1JGW - chains M and H of the 3 polymer chains in the assembly; structure by X-ray diffraction, 2.80 A resolution.

[Chain M]
Molecule: Photosynthetic Reaction Center M subunit
Source organism: Rhodobacter sphaeroides
UniProtKB: P02953 (RCEM_RHOSH); residues 1-307 here = UniProt positions 1-307
Sequence (307 residues; row label = number of the first residue in the row):
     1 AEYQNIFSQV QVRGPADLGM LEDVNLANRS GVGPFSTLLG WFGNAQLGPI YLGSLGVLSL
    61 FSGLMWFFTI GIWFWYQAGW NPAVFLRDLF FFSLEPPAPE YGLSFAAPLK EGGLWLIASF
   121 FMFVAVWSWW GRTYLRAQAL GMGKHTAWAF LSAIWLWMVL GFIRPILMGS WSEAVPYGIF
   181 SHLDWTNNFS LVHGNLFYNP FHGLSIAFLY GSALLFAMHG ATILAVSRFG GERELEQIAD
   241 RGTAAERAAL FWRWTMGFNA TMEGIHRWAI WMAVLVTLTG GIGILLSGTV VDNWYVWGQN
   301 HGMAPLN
Disordered / not traced: 303-307
Construct notes: engineered mutation L21 (Thr in P02953)
Ion coordination: bacteriochlorophyll a Mg site 1 near H182 (its only coordinating residue here); bacteriochlorophyll a Mg site 2 near H202 (its only coordinating residue here); Fe ion: H219, E234, H266 (shared with 2 residues of chain L)
Residues lining bound ligands:
  - bacteriochlorophyll a (BCL), molecule 1: W66, V126, A153, I154, L156, W157, L160, T186, N187, F189, S190, L196, F197, H202, S205, I206, L209, Y210, V276, T277, G280, G281, I284
  - bacteriochlorophyll a (BCL), molecule 2: F90, W157, L160, V175, I179, H182, L183, W185, T186
  - bacteriochlorophyll a (BCL), molecule 3: F197, G203, I206, A207, Y210, G211, L214
  - bacteriopheophytin a (BPH), molecule 1: L60, G63, L64, F67, A125, V126, W129, T133, T146, A149, F150, A153, A273, V274, T277
  - bacteriopheophytin a (BPH), molecule 2: Y210, A213, L214, A217, M218, W252, T255, M256
  - spheroidene (SPO): W66, F67, F68, I70, G71, F74, W75, F85, L89, W115, L116, S119, F120, M122, F123, W157, M158, L160, G161, F162, W171, V175, P176, Y177, G178, I179, H182
  - ubiquinone-10 (U10): L214, L215, M218, H219, T222, I223, A245, A248, A249, W252, M256, F258, N259, A260, T261, M262, I265, W268, M272

[Chain H]
Molecule: Photosynthetic Reaction Center H subunit
Source organism: Rhodobacter sphaeroides
UniProtKB: P11846 (RCEH_RHOSH); residues 1-260 here = UniProt positions 1-260
Sequence (260 residues; numbered 1 to 260; the number before each row is that of its first residue):
     1 MVGVTAFGNF DLASLAIYSF WIFLAGLIYY LQTENMREGY PLENEDGTPA ANQGPFPLPK
    61 PKTFILPHGR GTLTVPGPES EDRPIALART AVSEGFPHAP TGDPMKDGVG PASWVARRDL
   121 PELDGHGHNK IKPMKAAAGF HVSAGKNPIG LPVRGCDLEI AGKVVDIWVD IPEQMARFLE
   181 VELKDGSTRL LPMQMVKVQS NRVHVNALSS DLFAGIPTIK SPTEVTLLEE DKICGYVAGG
   241 LMYAAPKRKS VVAAMLAEYA
Disordered / not traced: 1-10, 247-260

[Interface between chain M and chain H]
Residue-residue contacts (106):
  A1(M) with K197(H), hydrogen bond (backbone-side chain)
  Y3(M) with Q194(H); V196(H)
  N5(M) with Q194(H)
  Q9(M) with G145(H); M193(H); V196(H), hydrogen bond (side chain-backbone); K197(H); V198(H), hydrogen bond (side chain-backbone)
  V10(M) with V142(H), hydrophobic; A144(H); K146(H)
  Q11(M) with V142(H); S143(H), hydrogen bond (backbone-backbone); A144(H), hydrogen bond (backbone-backbone)
  V12(M) with F140(H), hydrophobic; H141(H); S143(H); V169(H), hydrophobic; Q174(H)
  R13(M) with G139(H); F140(H); H141(H), hydrogen bond (backbone-backbone); S143(H), hydrogen bond (backbone-side chain); Q174(H)
  G14(M) with F140(H); Q174(H), hydrogen bond (backbone-side chain)
  P15(M) with A138(H); F140(H); Q174(H), hydrogen bond (backbone-side chain)
  D17(M) with P172(H)
  M20(M) with G125(H); H126(H)
  T37(M) with A144(H)
  W41(M) with G145(H)
  F201(M) with A16(H); I17(H)
  L204(M) with F20(H), hydrophobic; W21(H), hydrophobic
  S227(M) with Q194(H), hydrogen bond (backbone-side chain)
  R228(M) with Q194(H); M195(H); C234(H), hydrogen bond (backbone-side chain); L241(H)
  F229(M) with C234(H), hydrophobic; G235(H); A238(H), hydrophobic
  E232(M) with M175(H); R177(H), salt bridge
  R233(M) with E122(H), salt bridge; I131(H); R177(H); L227(H); E230(H), salt bridge
  E236(M) with R117(H), hydrogen bond (backbone-side chain); R118(H), salt bridge; E122(H)
  Q237(M) with R117(H)
  I238(M) with E38(H); F64(H), hydrophobic; L73(H)
  A239(M) with L66(H), hydrophobic; L73(H)
  D240(M) with R117(H), hydrogen bond (backbone-side chain); R118(H), salt bridge; L227(H)
  R241(M) with E38(H), salt bridge; E79(H), salt bridge; V115(H); R117(H)
  G242(M) with V115(H); R117(H); D231(H)
  T243(M) with S113(H); W114(H); V115(H); D231(H), hydrogen bond
  E246(M) with V115(H)
  R247(M) with P111(H), hydrogen bond (side chain-backbone); A112(H); S113(H), hydrogen bond (side chain-backbone); G235(H)
  R253(M) with Y40(H), hydrogen bond; L42(H)
  F258(M) with Q32(H)
  N259(M) with N35(H)
  A260(M) with N35(H)
  T261(M) with N35(H), hydrogen bond (backbone-side chain)
  E263(M) with K62(H), salt bridge; F64(H)
  G264(M) with N35(H)
  I265(M) with N35(H)
  R267(M) with Y30(H), hydrogen bond; L31(H)
  W268(M) with L31(H), hydrophobic; N35(H)
  W271(M) with L27(H)
  T279(M) with F20(H)
  V290(M) with L12(H), hydrophobic
  V291(M) with A13(H), hydrophobic
  W297(M) with D11(H), hydrogen bond; A13(H); S14(H)
  H301(M) with D11(H); S14(H)
  G302(M) with D11(H)
Also at the interface, not in a pair above, chain M (55 interface residues in all): F35, N44, P200, F208, L275, L286, W294
Also at the interface, not in a pair above, chain H (70 interface residues in all): F23, L24, E34, M36, R37, G110, K130, P148, E173, A176, P192

[In short]
Chain M and chain H form an interface of 55 and 70 residues respectively, with 20 hydrogen bonds and 8 salt
bridges. Polar pairs include E232(M)-R177(H), R233(M)-E122(H) and R233(M)-E230(H). Chain M binds 3 copies of
bacteriochlorophyll a, bacteriopheophytin a, ubiquinone-10 and spheroidene.
Chain M is Photosynthetic Reaction Center M subunit and chain H is Photosynthetic Reaction Center H subunit,
both from Rhodobacter sphaeroides; the structure, Photosynthetic Reaction Center Mutant With Thr M 21 Replaced
With Leu, was determined by X-ray diffraction together with 1JGX, 1JGY, 1JGZ and 1JH0 from the same study.
